PDB entry 3AQM | X-ray diffraction, 3.15 A resolution | chains A and B

Chain A (and B):
Molecule: Poly(A) polymerase
Source organism: Escherichia coli
Notes: EC 2.7.7.19; chain B of this document is another copy of the same molecule, construct and numbering; everything in this record applies to it too
UniProtKB: C9QS13 (C9QS13_ECOD1); numbering as in UniProt (aligned over 17-431)
Chain sequence (415 residues; each row starts with the number of its first residue):
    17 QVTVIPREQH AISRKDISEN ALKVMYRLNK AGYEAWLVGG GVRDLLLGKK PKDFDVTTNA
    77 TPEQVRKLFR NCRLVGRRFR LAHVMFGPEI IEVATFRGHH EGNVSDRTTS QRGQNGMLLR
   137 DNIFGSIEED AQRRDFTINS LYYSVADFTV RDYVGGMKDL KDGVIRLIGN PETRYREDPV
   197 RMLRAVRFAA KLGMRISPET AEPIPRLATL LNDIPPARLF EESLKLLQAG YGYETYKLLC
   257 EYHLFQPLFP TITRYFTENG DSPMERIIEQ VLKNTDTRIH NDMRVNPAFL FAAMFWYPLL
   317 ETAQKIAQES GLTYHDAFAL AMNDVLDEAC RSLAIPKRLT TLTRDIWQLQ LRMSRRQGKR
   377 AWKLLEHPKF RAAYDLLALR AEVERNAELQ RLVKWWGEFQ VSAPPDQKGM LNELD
Unresolved in the structure: 115-137, 428-431
Ion coordination: Mg2+ near D69 (its only coordinating residue here)

Chain A / chain B interface:
Contacting residue pairs - 25 pairs, chain A then chain B:
  Q286(A) with P421(B)
  N290(A) with P420(B); P421(B)
  R294(A) with P420(B)
  N297(A) with W378(B)
  M299(A) with W378(B), hydrophobic; E382(B)
  R300(A) with E382(B), salt bridge
  W378(A) with N297(B); M299(B), hydrophobic
  E382(A) with M299(B); R300(B), salt bridge
  R387(A) with Q416(B), hydrogen bond (side chain-backbone)
  Y390(A) with V417(B), hydrogen bond (side chain-backbone)
  G413(A) with V417(B)
  Q416(A) with R387(B); Q416(B); V417(B)
  V417(A) with R387(B); Y390(B); G413(B); Q416(B); V417(B), hydrophobic
  P421(A) with N290(B)
  K424(A) with T293(B)
Other interface residues (no listed pair), chain A (18 interface residues in all): T293, S418, P420
Other interface residues (no listed pair), chain B (18 interface residues in all): Q286, R294, D391, K424

Summary:
The chain A/chain B interface involves 18 residues from each chain; the contacts include 2 hydrogen bonds and
2 salt bridges. Polar pairs include R300(A)-E382(B), R387(A)-Q416(B) and Y390(A)-V417(B).
Chain A and chain B are both Poly(A) polymerase (Escherichia coli); the structure, Structure of bacterial
protein (form II), was determined by X-ray diffraction, deposited together with 3AQK, 3AQL and 3AQN.
